PDB entry 4AY4 | X-ray diffraction, 2.00 A resolution | chains A and B of the 4 polymer chains in the assembly

# Chain A (and B)
Name: N5-carboxyaminoimidazole ribonucleotide mutase
Organism: Bacillus anthracis
Notes: EC 4.1.1.21, 5.4.99.18; chain B of this document is another copy of the same molecule, construct and numbering; everything in this record applies to it too
UniProt: Q81ZH8 (Q81ZH8_BACAN); numbering as in UniProt (aligned over 1-161)
Chain sequence (181 residues; row label = number of the first residue in the row; numbers below 1 keep their minus sign (Met-19 is residue -19)):
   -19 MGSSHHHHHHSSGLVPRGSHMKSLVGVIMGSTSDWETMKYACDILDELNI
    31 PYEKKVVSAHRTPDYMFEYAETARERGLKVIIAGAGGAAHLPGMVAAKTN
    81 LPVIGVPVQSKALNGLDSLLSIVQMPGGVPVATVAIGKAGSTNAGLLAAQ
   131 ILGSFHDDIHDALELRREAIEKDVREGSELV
Not modelled in the structure: -19 to 1, 158-161 (chain B: -19 to 1, 161)
Construct notes: expression tag (-19 to 0)
Reported in the primary citation:
  - contacts within the chain: Glu16-Tyr20 (water-mediated contact), Glu16-Lys118 (water-mediated contact), Glu151-Arg155 (salt bridge), Lys152-Glu156 (salt bridge)
  - binding site for acetate ion: Asn94
  - conformationally variable residues: Arg41

# How chain A and chain B interact
Residue-residue contacts - 82 pairs, chain A then chain B:
  Arg54(A) - Gly133(B)
  Arg54(A) - Asp137(B)  salt bridge
  Arg54(A) - His140(B)  hydrogen bond
  Lys59(A) - Ser134(B)  hydrogen bond (side chain-backbone)
  Ala76(A) - Arg147(B)  hydrogen bond (backbone-side chain)
  Ala77(A) - Arg147(B)  hydrogen bond (backbone-side chain)
  Thr79(A) - Arg147(B)  hydrogen bond (backbone-side chain)
  Asn80(A) - Gln130(B)  hydrogen bond
  Asn80(A) - His140(B)
  Asn80(A) - Leu143(B)
  Asn80(A) - Glu144(B)  hydrogen bond
  Asn80(A) - Arg147(B)
  Pro82(A) - Gln130(B)
  Leu99(A) - Leu100(B)  hydrophobic
  Leu99(A) - Val103(B)  hydrophobic
  Leu100(A) - Leu99(B)  hydrophobic
  Val103(A) - Leu99(B)  hydrophobic
  Val103(A) - Thr113(B)
  Val103(A) - Val114(B)
  Val103(A) - Ala115(B)  hydrogen bond (backbone-backbone)
  Gln104(A) - Ala115(B)
  Gln104(A) - Ile116(B)  hydrogen bond (side chain-backbone)
  Met105(A) - Ala115(B)
  Met105(A) - Asn123(B)
  Pro106(A) - Asn123(B)  hydrogen bond (backbone-side chain)
  Gly107(A) - Ala119(B)
  Gly107(A) - Asn123(B)
  Gly108(A) - Asn123(B)
  Gly108(A) - Leu126(B)
  Gly108(A) - Arg147(B)  hydrogen bond (backbone-side chain)
  Val109(A) - Asn123(B)
  Val109(A) - Arg147(B)
  Pro110(A) - Asn123(B)
  Pro110(A) - Leu126(B)  hydrophobic
  Pro110(A) - Leu127(B)  hydrophobic
  Pro110(A) - Gln130(B)
  Val111(A) - Thr113(B)
  Ala112(A) - Ala112(B)  hydrophobic
  Ala112(A) - Thr113(B)
  Ala112(A) - Leu127(B)  hydrophobic
  Thr113(A) - Val103(B)
  Thr113(A) - Val111(B)
  Thr113(A) - Ala112(B)
  Thr113(A) - Thr113(B)  hydrogen bond (backbone-backbone)
  Val114(A) - Val103(B)
  Ala115(A) - Val103(B)  hydrogen bond (backbone-backbone)
  Ala115(A) - Gln104(B)
  Ala115(A) - Met105(B)
  Ile116(A) - Gln104(B)  hydrogen bond (backbone-side chain)
  Ala119(A) - Gly107(B)
  Asn123(A) - Met105(B)  hydrogen bond (side chain-backbone)
  Asn123(A) - Pro106(B)  hydrogen bond (side chain-backbone)
  Asn123(A) - Gly107(B)
  Asn123(A) - Gly108(B)  hydrogen bond (side chain-backbone)
  Asn123(A) - Val109(B)  hydrogen bond (side chain-backbone)
  Asn123(A) - Pro110(B)
  Leu126(A) - Gly108(B)
  Leu126(A) - Pro110(B)  hydrophobic
  Leu127(A) - Pro110(B)
  Leu127(A) - Ala112(B)  hydrophobic
  Gln130(A) - Asn80(B)
  Gln130(A) - Pro82(B)
  Gln130(A) - Pro110(B)
  Ile131(A) - Ile131(B)  hydrophobic
  Leu132(A) - Phe135(B)  hydrophobic
  Gly133(A) - Arg54(B)
  Ser134(A) - Lys59(B)  hydrogen bond (backbone-side chain)
  Phe135(A) - Leu132(B)  hydrophobic
  Phe135(A) - Phe135(B)  hydrophobic
  Phe135(A) - His136(B)
  His136(A) - Phe135(B)
  Asp137(A) - Arg54(B)  salt bridge
  His140(A) - Arg54(B)  hydrogen bond
  His140(A) - Asn80(B)
  Leu143(A) - Asn80(B)
  Glu144(A) - Asn80(B)  hydrogen bond
  Arg147(A) - Ala76(B)  hydrogen bond (side chain-backbone)
  Arg147(A) - Ala77(B)  hydrogen bond (side chain-backbone)
  Arg147(A) - Thr79(B)  hydrogen bond (side chain-backbone)
  Arg147(A) - Asn80(B)
  Arg147(A) - Gly108(B)  hydrogen bond (side chain-backbone)
  Arg147(A) - Val109(B)
Interface residues without a listed pair, chain A (42 interface residues in all): Lys78, Leu81, Thr122
Interface residues without a listed pair, chain B (42 interface residues in all): Lys78, Leu81, Thr122

# Overview
The chain A/chain B interface involves 42 residues from each chain; the contacts include 25 hydrogen bonds and
2 salt bridges. Among the polar pairs are Arg54(A)-Asp137(B), Arg54(A)-His140(B) and Lys59(A)-Ser134(B). From
the paper: a binding site for acetate ion at Asn94(A); conformational variability at Arg41(A).
Chain A and chain B are both N5-carboxyaminoimidazole ribonucleotide mutase (Bacillus anthracis); the
structure, crystal structure of Bacillus anthracis PurE, was determined by X-ray diffraction (same publication
as 4AY3 and 4B4K).
